7OTO - chains B and A; structure by electron microscopy, 3.40 A resolution.

[Chain B (and A)]
Name: DNA mismatch repair protein MutS
Source organism: Escherichia coli (strain K12)
Notes: chain A of this document is another copy of the same molecule, construct and numbering; everything in this record applies to it too
UniProtKB: P23909 (MUTS_ECOLI); residues 1-800 here = UniProt positions 1-800
Sequence (806 residues; numbered -5 to 800; the number before each row is that of its first residue; numbers below 1 keep their minus sign (His-5 is residue -5)):
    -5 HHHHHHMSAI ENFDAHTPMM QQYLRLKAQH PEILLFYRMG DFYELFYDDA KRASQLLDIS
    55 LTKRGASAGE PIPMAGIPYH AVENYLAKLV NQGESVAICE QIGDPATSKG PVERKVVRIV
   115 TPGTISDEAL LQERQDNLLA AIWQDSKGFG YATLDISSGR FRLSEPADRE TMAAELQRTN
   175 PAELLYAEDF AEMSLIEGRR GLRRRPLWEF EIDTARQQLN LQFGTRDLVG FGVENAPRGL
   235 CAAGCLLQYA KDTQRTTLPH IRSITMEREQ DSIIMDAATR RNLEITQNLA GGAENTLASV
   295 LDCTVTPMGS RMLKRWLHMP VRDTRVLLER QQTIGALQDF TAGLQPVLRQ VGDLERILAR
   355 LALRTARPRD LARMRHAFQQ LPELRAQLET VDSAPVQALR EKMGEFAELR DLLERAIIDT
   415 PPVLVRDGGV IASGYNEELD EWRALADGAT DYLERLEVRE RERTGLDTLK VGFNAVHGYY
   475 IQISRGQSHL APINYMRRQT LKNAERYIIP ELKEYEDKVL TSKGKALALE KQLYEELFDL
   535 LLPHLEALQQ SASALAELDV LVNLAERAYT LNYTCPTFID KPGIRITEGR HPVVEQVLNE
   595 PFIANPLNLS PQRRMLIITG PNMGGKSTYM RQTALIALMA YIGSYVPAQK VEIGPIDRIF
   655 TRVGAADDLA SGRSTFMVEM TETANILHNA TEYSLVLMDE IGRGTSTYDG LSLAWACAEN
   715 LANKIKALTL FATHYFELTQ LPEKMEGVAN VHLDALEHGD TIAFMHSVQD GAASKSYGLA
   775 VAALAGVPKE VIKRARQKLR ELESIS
Not modelled in the structure: -5 to 129, 443-510, 800 (chain A: -5 to 9, 61-63, 98-105, 443-511)
Differences from the reference sequence: expression tag (-5 to 0)
Ion coordination: Mg2+: Ser621 (together with AMP-PNP)
Residues lining bound ligands:
  - AMP-PNP (ANP; phosphoaminophosphonic acid-adenylate ester), molecule 1: Val588, Leu592, Pro595, Phe596, Ile597, Asn599, Pro615, Asn616, Met617, Gly618, Gly619, Lys620, Ser621, Thr622, His728, His760
  - AMP-PNP (ANP), molecule 2: Asp661, Leu663, Gly666, Ser668, Thr669, Phe670
Swiss-Prot annotation at these positions:
  - binding site (ATP): Gly614 to Ser621
Reported in the primary citation:
  - binding site for AMP-PNP: Phe596, Lys620, Thr622, Asp661, Ser668, His728, His760
  - Mg2+ coordination: Ser621
  - Mg2+ coordination through a water molecule: Asp661, Asp693 (proposed by the authors, not directly observed)
  - catalytic residues: His728 (proposed by the authors, not directly observed)
  - conformationally variable residues (loop rearrangement): Gly666 to Phe670

[Chain B / chain A interface]
Pairs across the interface - 131 pairs, chain B then chain A:
  Gly218(B) with Ala777(A)
  Thr219(B) with Leu778(A); Gly780(A)
  Arg220(B) with Met617(A); Phe758(A); Leu778(A), hydrogen bond (backbone-backbone)
  Leu283(B) with Asp661(A)
  Asn289(B) with Ala664(A)
  Arg350(B) with Asp52(A), salt bridge
  Arg354(B) with Asp52(A), salt bridge
  Arg361(B) with Ser54(A), hydrogen bond; Gly70(A)
  Arg363(B) with Ser54(A); Thr56(A), hydrogen bond; Ala69(A); Gly70(A)
  Asp364(B) with Ser54(A)
  Arg367(B) with Ser54(A); Leu55(A), hydrogen bond (side chain-backbone)
  Thr414(B) with Lys57(A); Arg58(A)
  Val417(B) with Phe36(A), hydrophobic; Gly70(A)
  Asp421(B) with Phe36(A)
  Val591(B) with Ala664(A)
  Asn616(B) with Phe670(A); Gly698(A), hydrogen bond (side chain-backbone); Thr699(A), hydrogen bond
  Met617(B) with Ser668(A), hydrogen bond; Met671(A), hydrophobic
  Ser621(B) with Asp661(A)
  Thr622(B) with Leu663(A)
  Arg625(B) with Asp661(A), salt bridge; Leu663(A)
  Asp661(B) with Leu283(A); Arg625(A), salt bridge
  Leu663(B) with Val588(A), hydrophobic; Thr622(A); Arg625(A)
  Ala664(B) with Asn289(A); Val591(A)
  Gly666(B) with Met617(A)
  Ser668(B) with Met617(A)
  Phe670(B) with Asn616(A); Gly772(A)
  Met671(B) with Met617(A), hydrophobic; Val775(A); Leu778(A), hydrophobic; Ala779(A), hydrophobic
  Met674(B) with Ala776(A), hydrophobic; Ala779(A), hydrophobic; Val781(A)
  Thr677(B) with Val781(A)
  Ala678(B) with Gly780(A); Val781(A)
  Leu681(B) with Pro782(A)
  His682(B) with Gly780(A), hydrogen bond (side chain-backbone); Pro782(A)
  Arg697(B) with Arg697(A); Gly698(A); Thr699(A), hydrogen bond (side chain-backbone)
  Gly698(B) with His728(A)
  Thr699(B) with Asn616(A), hydrogen bond; Arg697(A), hydrogen bond (backbone-side chain); Ser770(A), hydrogen bond; Gly772(A)
  Ser700(B) with Arg697(A); His728(A); Ser770(A)
  Thr701(B) with Arg697(A); Thr701(A), hydrogen bond
  Tyr702(B) with Leu793(A), hydrophobic; Leu796(A); Glu797(A); Ser800(A), hydrogen bond
  Asp703(B) with Ser770(A), hydrogen bond; Gly772(A), hydrogen bond (side chain-backbone); Leu793(A)
  Leu705(B) with Leu796(A), hydrophobic
  Ser706(B) with Ala789(A); Lys792(A); Leu793(A), hydrogen bond (side chain-backbone); Leu796(A)
  Leu707(B) with Leu773(A), hydrophobic; Ile786(A), hydrophobic
  Trp709(B) with Arg788(A); Lys792(A)
  Ala710(B) with Val785(A); Ala789(A)
  Cys711(B) with Val785(A), hydrophobic
  Glu713(B) with Arg788(A), salt bridge
  Asn714(B) with Val785(A)
  Lys718(B) with Glu784(A)
  His728(B) with Gly698(A), hydrogen bond (side chain-backbone); Thr699(A); Ser700(A)
  Tyr729(B) with Arg697(A)
  Phe730(B) with Ser700(A)
  Ser770(B) with Thr699(A); Ser700(A), hydrogen bond; Asp703(A)
  Gly772(B) with Phe670(A); Thr699(A)
  Leu773(B) with Asp703(A)
  Val775(B) with Met671(A), hydrophobic
  Ala776(B) with Met674(A), hydrophobic; Leu707(A), hydrophobic
  Leu778(B) with Met671(A), hydrophobic
  Ala779(B) with Met671(A), hydrophobic; Met674(A), hydrophobic; Thr675(A)
  Gly780(B) with Ala678(A); His682(A), hydrogen bond (backbone-side chain)
  Val781(B) with Met674(A), hydrophobic; Ala678(A)
  Pro782(B) with Leu681(A); His682(A)
  Glu784(B) with Asn714(A), hydrogen bond; Lys718(A)
  Val785(B) with Ala710(A); Asn714(A)
  Arg788(B) with Trp709(A); Ala710(A); Glu713(A), salt bridge
  Ala789(B) with Ser706(A); Ala710(A)
  Lys792(B) with Trp709(A)
  Leu793(B) with Tyr702(A); Asp703(A)
  Leu796(B) with Tyr702(A), hydrophobic; Leu705(A), hydrophobic
Other interface residues (no listed pair), chain B (80 interface residues in all): Gly224, Phe225, Arg256, Arg275, Gln344, Pro415, Leu418, His585, Val588, Ala659, Thr675, Gln734
Other interface residues (no listed pair), chain A (82 interface residues in all): Ile53, Met68, Pro72, His74, Ala284, Ser621, Val657, Gly658, Ala659, Gly666, Glu694, Cys711, Tyr729, Gln734, Tyr771, Lys783

[Overview]
Chain B and chain A form an interface of 80 and 82 residues respectively, with 21 hydrogen bonds and 6 salt
bridges. Among the polar pairs are Arg350(B)-Asp52(A), Arg354(B)-Asp52(A) and Arg625(B)-Asp661(A). Chain B
binds AMP-PNP. The paper reports the catalytic residue His728(B); a binding site for AMP-PNP at Phe596(B),
Lys620(B) and Thr622(B) among others.
Chain B and chain A are both DNA mismatch repair protein MutS (Escherichia coli (strain K12)); the structure,
The structure of MutS bound to two molecules of AMPPNP, was determined by electron microscopy (same
publication as 7OU0, 7OU2 and 7OU4).
